PDB entry 8WA1 | electron microscopy, 2.80 A resolution | chains C and c of the 23 polymer chains in the assembly

[Chain C]
Molecule: DNA-directed RNA polymerase subunit gamma
Source organism: Nicotiana tabacum
UniProtKB: A0A140G1Q3 (A0A140G1Q3_TOBAC); numbering as in UniProt (aligned over 1-688)
Sequence (688 residues; numbered 1 to 688; the number before each row is that of its first residue):
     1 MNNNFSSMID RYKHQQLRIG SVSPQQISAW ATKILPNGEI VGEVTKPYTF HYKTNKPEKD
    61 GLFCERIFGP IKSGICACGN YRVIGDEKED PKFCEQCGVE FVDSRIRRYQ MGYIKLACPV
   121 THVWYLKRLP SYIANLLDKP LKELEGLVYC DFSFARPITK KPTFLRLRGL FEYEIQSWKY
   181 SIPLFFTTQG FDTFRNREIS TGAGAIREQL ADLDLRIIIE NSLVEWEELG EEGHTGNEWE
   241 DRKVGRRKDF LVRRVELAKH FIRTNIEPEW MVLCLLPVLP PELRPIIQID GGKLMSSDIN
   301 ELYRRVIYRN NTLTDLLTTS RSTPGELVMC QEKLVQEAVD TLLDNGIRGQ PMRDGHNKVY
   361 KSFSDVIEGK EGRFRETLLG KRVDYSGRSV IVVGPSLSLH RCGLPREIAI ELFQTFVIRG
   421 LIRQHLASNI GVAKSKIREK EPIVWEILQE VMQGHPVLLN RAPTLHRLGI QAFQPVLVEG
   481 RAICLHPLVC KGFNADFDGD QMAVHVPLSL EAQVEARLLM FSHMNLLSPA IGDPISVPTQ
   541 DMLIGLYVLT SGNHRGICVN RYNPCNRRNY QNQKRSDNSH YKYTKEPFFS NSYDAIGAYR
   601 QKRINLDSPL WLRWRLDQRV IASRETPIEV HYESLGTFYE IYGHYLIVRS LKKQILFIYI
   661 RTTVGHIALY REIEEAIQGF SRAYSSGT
Unresolved in the structure: 1-7, 287-294, 568-584, 686-688
Ion coordination: Mg2+: Asp496, Asp498, Asp500 (shared with 1 residue of chain S)

[Chain c]
Molecule: DNA-directed RNA polymerase subunit beta''
Source organism: Nicotiana tabacum
UniProtKB: P38550 (RPOC2_TOBAC); residues 1-1388 here correspond to UniProt positions 5-1392 (UniProt number = residue number + 4)
Sequence (1388 residues; numbered 1 to 1388; the number before each row is that of its first residue):
     1 MAERANLVFH NKAINGTAMK RLISRLIDHF GMAYTSHILD QVKTLGFQQA TATSISLGID
    61 DLLTIPSKGW LVQDAEQQSL ILEKHHHYGN VHAVEKLRQS IEIWYATSEY LRQEMNPNFR
   121 MTDPFNPVHI MSFSGARGNA SQVHQLVGMR GLMSDPQGQM IDLPIQSNLR EGLSLTEYII
   181 SCYGARKGVV DTAVRTSDAG YLTRRLVEVV QHIVVRRTDC GTARGISVSP RNGMMPERIF
   241 IQTLIGRVLA DDIYMGPRCI ATRNQDIGIG LVNRFITFRA QPISIRTPFT CRSTSWICRL
   301 CYGRSPTHGD LVELGEAVGI IAGQSIGEPG TQLTLRTFHT GGVFTGGTAE HVRAPSNGKI
   361 KFNEDLVHPT RTRHGHPAFL CSIDLYVTIE SEDILHNVNI PPKSLLLVQN DQYVESEQVI
   421 AEIRAGISTL NFKEKVRKHI YSDSDGEMHW STDVYHAPEF TYGNVHLLPK TSHLWILLGR
   481 PCRSSLVYLS IHKDQDQMNA HFLSGKRRYT SNLSVTNDQA RQKLFSSDFS GKKEDRIPDY
   541 SDLNRIICAG QYNLVYSPIL HENSDLLSKR RRNKFIIPLH SIQELENELM PCSGISIEIP
   601 VNGIFRRNSI LAYFDDPRYR RKSSGIIKYG TVETHSVIKK EDLLEYRGVK EFRPKYQMKV
   661 DRFFFIPEEV HILPGSSSIM VRNNSIVGVD TQITLNLRSR VGGLVRVERK KKRIELKIFS
   721 GDIHFPGETD KISRHTGVLI PPGTGKRNSK ESKKVKNWIY VQRITPSKKK FFVLVRPVVT
   781 YEITDGINLA TLFPPDPLQE RDNVQLRIVN YILYGNGKPI RGISDTSIQL VRTCLVLNWN
   841 QDKKSSSCEE ARASFVEIRT NGLIRHFLRI NLVKSPISYI GKRNDPSGSG LLSDNGSDCT
   901 NINPFSSIYS YSKAKIQQSI NQPQGTIHTL LNRNKECQSL IILSAANCSR MGPFKDVKYH
   961 SVIKKSIKKD PLIPIRNSLG PLGTSLPIEN FYSSYHLITH NQILVTNYLQ LDNLKQTFQV
  1021 IKFKYYLMDE NGKIFNPDPC RNIILNPFNL NWYFLHHNYC EETSKIISLG QFICENVCIA
  1081 KNGPPLKSGQ VILVQVDSIV IRSAKPYLAT PGATVHGHYG ETLYEGDTLV TFIYEKSRSG
  1141 DITQGLPKVE QVLEVRSVDS ISMNLEKRIE GWNKCITRIL GIPWGFLIGA ELTIAQSRIS
  1201 LVNKIQQVYR SQGVQIHNRH LEIIVRQITS KVLVSEDGMS NVFSPGELIG LLRAERMGRA
  1261 LEEAICYRVV LLGITRASLN TQSFISEASF QETARVLAKA ALRGRIDWLK GLKENVVLGG
  1321 VIPVGTGFKG LVHPSKQHNN IPLETKKKNL FEGEMRDILF HHKKLFDSCL SKNFHDIPEQ
  1381 SFIGFNDS
Unresolved in the structure: 1-5, 333-348, 500-556, 581-594, 629-660, 956-977, 1137-1144, 1331-1388

[How chain C and chain c interact]
Contacting residue pairs - 153 pairs, chain C then chain c:
  Asp10(C) with Arg217(c), salt bridge
  Arg11(C) with Lys1329(c)
  Lys13(C) with Asn1315(c); Lys1329(c)
  His14(C) with Trp1308(c)
  Gln15(C) with Asp1307(c); Trp1308(c); Leu1309(c), hydrogen bond (backbone-backbone); Asn1315(c); Leu1318(c)
  Gln16(C) with Ile1306(c); Asp1307(c); Trp1308(c)
  Leu17(C) with Ile1285(c), hydrophobic; Ile1306(c); Asp1307(c), hydrogen bond (backbone-backbone); Leu1309(c), hydrophobic
  Arg18(C) with Arg1305(c); Ile1306(c)
  Ile19(C) with Phe1284(c), hydrophobic; Ala1300(c), hydrophobic; Gly1304(c); Arg1305(c)
  Gly20(C) with Ala1301(c)
  Ser21(C) with Ala1301(c), hydrogen bond (backbone-backbone)
  Trp124(C) with Ala1294(c), hydrophobic; Ala1298(c), hydrophobic
  Arg128(C) with Ala1294(c)
  Tyr132(C) with Lys1299(c); Leu1302(c), hydrophobic
  Leu223(C) with Met1239(c), hydrophobic
  Trp226(C) with Glu1236(c); Asp1237(c); Met1239(c), hydrophobic
  Val252(C) with Pro1245(c)
  Glu256(C) with Ser1244(c), hydrogen bond; Glu1247(c)
  His260(C) with Arg1303(c), hydrogen bond
  Phe261(C) with Leu1302(c), hydrophobic
  Thr264(C) with Arg1303(c), hydrogen bond (side chain-backbone); Gly1304(c)
  Met271(C) with Leu1302(c), hydrophobic
  Glu368(C) with Gln1291(c)
  Phe374(C) with Thr1293(c)
  Arg375(C) with Arg204(c)
  Leu378(C) with Val1316(c); Val1317(c), hydrophobic
  Leu379(C) with Lys1313(c); Val1316(c), hydrophobic; Val1317(c), hydrophobic
  Pro395(C) with Lys43(c), hydrogen bond (backbone-side chain)
  Leu397(C) with Asp40(c)
  Ser398(C) with Asp40(c)
  Leu399(C) with Ser36(c); Asp40(c)
  Leu465(C) with Gln324(c); Glu328(c)
  His466(C) with Gln324(c)
  Arg467(C) with Gln324(c), hydrogen bond (backbone-side chain)
  His486(C) with Asp40(c), salt bridge; Lys43(c)
  Pro487(C) with Lys43(c); Phe47(c), hydrophobic
  Leu488(C) with Leu39(c), hydrophobic; Lys43(c)
  Glu515(C) with Thr1326(c), hydrogen bond
  His523(C) with Met32(c); Ser36(c)
  Met524(C) with Met32(c)
  Leu526(C) with Ile27(c), hydrophobic; Met32(c), hydrophobic; Ser36(c)
  Leu527(C) with Ile27(c), hydrophobic; Thr307(c)
  Pro529(C) with Pro306(c); Ile321(c), hydrophobic; Ser325(c), hydrogen bond (backbone-side chain); His1220(c), hydrogen bond (backbone-side chain)
  Ala530(C) with Ser325(c); His1217(c); His1220(c), hydrogen bond (backbone-side chain)
  Ile531(C) with Gln1215(c)
  Gly532(C) with Pro306(c)
  Pro534(C) with Lys20(c); Ile23(c), hydrophobic; Ser24(c)
  Ser536(C) with Leu39(c)
  Pro538(C) with Met19(c); Leu39(c)
  Thr539(C) with Ala136(c)
  Gln540(C) with Ala136(c)
  Asp541(C) with Phe47(c); Ala50(c)
  Met542(C) with Lys43(c); Gly46(c); Phe47(c), hydrophobic
  Leu543(C) with Asn15(c); Gly16(c); Ser134(c)
  Ile544(C) with Ile55(c), hydrophobic; Ile130(c), hydrophobic; Ser134(c); Ala136(c), hydrophobic
  Gly545(C) with Gly46(c); Gln49(c)
  Leu546(C) with Met19(c), hydrophobic; Val42(c), hydrophobic; Gly46(c)
  Tyr547(C) with Ala13(c), hydrophobic; Ile14(c); Ile130(c), hydrophobic; Phe133(c); Ser134(c)
  Val548(C) with Thr53(c)
  Leu549(C) with Leu45(c), hydrophobic; Gln49(c)
  Thr550(C) with Lys12(c); Ala13(c), hydrogen bond (backbone-backbone); Ile14(c), hydrogen bond (side chain-backbone)
  His554(C) with Phe125(c)
  Tyr599(C) with Gln49(c)
  Leu606(C) with Gln49(c)
  Trp614(C) with Phe9(c), hydrophobic
  Arg619(C) with Asn6(c); Leu7(c); Val8(c); Phe9(c), hydrogen bond (backbone-backbone)
  Val620(C) with Phe9(c); Asn11(c)
  Ile621(C) with Phe9(c), hydrogen bond (backbone-backbone); Lys12(c)
  Thr662(C) with Phe9(c); Asn11(c), hydrogen bond
  His666(C) with Phe9(c); His10(c), hydrogen bond (side chain-backbone); Asn11(c); Lys12(c)
  Ile667(C) with Phe9(c), hydrophobic
  Tyr670(C) with Leu7(c); Val8(c); Phe9(c), hydrophobic
  Glu672(C) with Gln41(c); Val42(c), hydrogen bond (side chain-backbone); Leu45(c)
  Ile673(C) with Leu7(c), hydrophobic
  Ala676(C) with His37(c); Gln41(c)
  Ile677(C) with Phe30(c), hydrophobic; Ile38(c), hydrophobic
  Phe680(C) with Ala33(c); Tyr34(c), hydrophobic; His37(c)
  Ser681(C) with Tyr34(c)
Interface residues without a listed pair, chain C (97 interface residues in all): Tyr125, Leu257, Lys259, Ile367, Leu519, Asn525, Ser528, Asp533, Val537, Ser551, Gly552, Arg555, Asp607, Ala622, His644, Ile660, Arg661, Ala668, Leu669
Interface residues without a listed pair, chain c (91 interface residues in all): Leu22, Met131, Gly135, Ile1216, Ser1240, Asn1241, Ser1289, Arg1295, Leu1297, Val1321

[Summary]
The interface between chain C and chain c involves 97 residues on one side and 91 on the other, with 19
hydrogen bonds and 2 salt bridges. Polar pairs include Asp10(C)-Arg217(c), His486(C)-Asp40(c) and
Glu256(C)-Ser1244(c). Asp496(C), Asp498(C) and Asp500(C) coordinate Mg2+.
Chain C is DNA-directed RNA polymerase subunit gamma and chain c is DNA-directed RNA polymerase subunit
beta'', both from Nicotiana tabacum; the structure, The cryo-EM structure of the Nicotiana tabacum
PEP-PAP-TEC2, was determined by electron microscopy, deposited together with 8W9Z and 8WA0.
